PDB entry 3WCW | X-ray diffraction, 2.50 A resolution | chains B and C of the 8 polymer chains in the assembly

[Chain B]
Name: A2 globin chain of giant V2 hemoglobin
From: Lamellibrachia satsuma
UniProtKB: S0BBR6 (S0BBR6_LAMSA); residues 1-144 here correspond to UniProt positions 17-160 (UniProt number = residue number + 16)
Sequence (144 residues; each row starts with the number of its first residue):
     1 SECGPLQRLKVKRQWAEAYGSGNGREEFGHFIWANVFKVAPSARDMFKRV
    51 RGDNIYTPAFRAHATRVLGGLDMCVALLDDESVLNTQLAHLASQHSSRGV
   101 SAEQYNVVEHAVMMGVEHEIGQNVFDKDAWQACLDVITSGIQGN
Cystine bridges: Cys3-Cys133
Ion coordination: heme Fe: His95 (together with oxygen molecule); Mg2+: Asn106, Glu109, Asp135
Ligand contacts:
  - heme (HEM): Met46, Phe47, Arg49, Val50, His63, Arg66, Val67, Gly70, Leu71, Leu91, Gln94, His95, Arg98, Val100, Gln104, Tyr105, Val108
  - heme / oxygen molecule: Trp33, Met46, Phe47, Arg49, Val50, His63, Arg66, Val67, Gly70, Leu71, Leu91, Gln94, His95, Arg98, Val100, Gln104, Tyr105, Val108
  - oxygen molecule (OXY): Trp33, Phe47, His63, Val67, His95

[Chain C]
Name: B2 globin chain of giant V2 hemoglobin
From: Lamellibrachia satsuma
UniProtKB: S0BCU7 (S0BCU7_LAMSA); residues 1-150 here correspond to UniProt positions 17-166 (UniProt number = residue number + 16)
Sequence (150 residues; row label = number of the first residue in the row):
     1 SSNSCTTEDRREMQLMWANVWSAQFTGRRLAIAQAVFKDLFAHVPDAVGL
    51 FDRVHGTEIDSSEFKAHCIRVVNGLDSAIGLLSDPSTLNEQLSHLATQHQ
   101 ERAGVTKGGFSAIAQSFLRVMPQVASCFNPDAWSRCFNRITNGMTEGLAE
Cystine bridges: Cys5-Cys136
Ion coordination: heme Fe: His99 (together with oxygen molecule)
Ligand contacts:
  - heme (HEM): Leu50, Phe51, Arg53, Val54, His67, Arg70, Val71, Gly74, Leu75, Leu95, Gln98, His99, Arg102, Val105, Gly109, Phe110, Ile113, Phe137, Thr141, Met144
  - heme / oxygen molecule: Phe37, Leu50, Phe51, Arg53, Val54, His67, Arg70, Val71, Gly74, Leu75, Leu95, Gln98, His99, Arg102, Val105, Gly109, Phe110, Ile113, Phe137, Thr141, Met144
  - oxygen molecule (OXY): Phe37, Phe51, His67, Val71, His99

[Chain B / chain C interface]
Residue-residue contacts - 45 pairs, chain B then chain C:
  Leu9(B) - Phe25(C)  hydrophobic
  Lys12(B) - Gln24(C)  hydrogen bond (side chain-backbone)
  Lys12(B) - Phe25(C)
  Arg13(B) - Gln24(C)
  Ala16(B) - Ala23(C)  hydrophobic
  Ala16(B) - Gln24(C)
  Arg25(B) - Asp76(C)  salt bridge
  Glu26(B) - Asp84(C)
  Arg49(B) - His94(C)  hydrogen bond
  Pro58(B) - Ser86(C)
  Pro58(B) - Thr87(C)
  Pro58(B) - Glu90(C)
  Ala59(B) - Glu90(C)
  Arg61(B) - Thr87(C)
  Ala62(B) - Thr87(C)
  Ala62(B) - Glu90(C)
  Ala62(B) - Gln91(C)
  Thr65(B) - Ser77(C)
  Thr65(B) - Leu81(C)
  Thr65(B) - Gln91(C)
  Arg66(B) - Gln91(C)  hydrogen bond
  Arg66(B) - His94(C)
  Gly69(B) - Asn73(C)
  Asp72(B) - Trp21(C)
  Asp72(B) - Arg29(C)  salt bridge
  Met73(B) - Ile69(C)  hydrophobic
  Met73(B) - Arg70(C)
  Met73(B) - Asn73(C)
  Ala76(B) - Gln24(C)
  Ala76(B) - Thr26(C)
  Ala76(B) - Arg29(C)
  Leu77(B) - Thr26(C)
  Leu77(B) - Ile69(C)  hydrophobic
  Asp79(B) - Phe25(C)
  Ser82(B) - Ser62(C)  hydrogen bond
  Val83(B) - Ser62(C)
  Val83(B) - Lys65(C)
  Val83(B) - Ile69(C)  hydrophobic
  Thr86(B) - Ser62(C)
  Thr86(B) - Glu63(C)
  Thr86(B) - Ala66(C)
  Gln87(B) - Ala66(C)
  Gln87(B) - Arg70(C)  hydrogen bond
  His90(B) - Arg53(C)
  His90(B) - Arg70(C)

[Summary]
24 residues of chain B face 23 of chain C across their interface, with 5 hydrogen bonds and 2 salt bridges.
Among the polar pairs are Arg25(B)-Asp76(C), Asp72(B)-Arg29(C) and Lys12(B)-Gln24(C). Heme is bound between
chain B and chain C.
Chain B is A2 globin chain of giant V2 hemoglobin and chain C is B2 globin chain of giant V2 hemoglobin, both
from Lamellibrachia satsuma; the structure, The structure of a deoxygenated 400 kda hemoglobin provides a more
accurate description of the cooperative ..., was determined by X-ray diffraction (same publication as 3WCT,
3WCU and 3WCV).
